PDB entry 5DLT | X-ray diffraction, 1.60 A resolution | chain A

== Chain A ==
Molecule: Ectonucleotide pyrophosphatase/phosphodiesterase family member 2
From: Rattus norvegicus
Notes: EC 3.1.4.39
Reference sequence: Q64610 (ENPP2_RAT), isoform Q64610-2; residues 36-862 here = UniProt positions 36-862
Chain sequence (827 residues; row label = number of the first residue in the row):
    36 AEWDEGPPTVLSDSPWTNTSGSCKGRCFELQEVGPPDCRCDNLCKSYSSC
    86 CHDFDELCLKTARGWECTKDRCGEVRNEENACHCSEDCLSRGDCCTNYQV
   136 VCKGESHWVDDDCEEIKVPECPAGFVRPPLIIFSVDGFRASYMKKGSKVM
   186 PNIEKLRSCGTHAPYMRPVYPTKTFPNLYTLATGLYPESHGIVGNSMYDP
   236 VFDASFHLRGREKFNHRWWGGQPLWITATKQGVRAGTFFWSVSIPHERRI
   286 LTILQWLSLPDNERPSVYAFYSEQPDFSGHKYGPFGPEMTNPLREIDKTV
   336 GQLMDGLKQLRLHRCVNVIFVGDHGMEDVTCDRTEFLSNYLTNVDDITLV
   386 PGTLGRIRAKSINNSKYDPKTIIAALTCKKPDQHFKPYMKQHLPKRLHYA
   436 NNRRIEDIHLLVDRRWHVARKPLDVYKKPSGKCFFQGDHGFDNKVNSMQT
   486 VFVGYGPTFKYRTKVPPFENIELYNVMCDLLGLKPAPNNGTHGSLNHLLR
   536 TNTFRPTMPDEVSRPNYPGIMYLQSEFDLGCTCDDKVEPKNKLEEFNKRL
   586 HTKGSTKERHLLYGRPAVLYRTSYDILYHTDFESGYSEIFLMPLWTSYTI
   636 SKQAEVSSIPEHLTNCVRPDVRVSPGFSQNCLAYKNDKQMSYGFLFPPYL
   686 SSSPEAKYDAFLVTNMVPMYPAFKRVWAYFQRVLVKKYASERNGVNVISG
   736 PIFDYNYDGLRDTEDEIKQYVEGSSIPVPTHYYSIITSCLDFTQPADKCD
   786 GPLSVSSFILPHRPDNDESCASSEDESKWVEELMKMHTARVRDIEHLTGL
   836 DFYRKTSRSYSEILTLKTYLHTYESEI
Unresolved in the structure: 36-55, 460-466, 569-570, 861-862
Differences from the reference sequence: engineered mutation Ala410 (Asn in Q64610), Ala806 (Asn in Q64610); cloning artifact (581, 591)
Modified residues: Thr209 (phosphothreonine; TPO)
Swiss-Prot annotation at these positions:
  - motif: Arg126 to Asp128 (Cell attachment site)
  - active site: Thr209 (Nucleophile)
  - binding site (Zn(2+)): Asp171, Thr209, Asp311, His315, Asp358, His359, His474
  - binding site (1-(9Z-octadecenoyl)-sn-glycero-3-phosphate): Thr209, Asn230, Asp311, His474
  - binding site (1-hexadecanoyl-sn-glycero-3-phosphate): Thr209, Asn230, Asp311, His474
  - binding site (1-tetradecanoyl-sn-glycerol 3-phosphate): Thr209, Asn230, Asp311, His474
  - glycosylation (N-linked (GlcNAc...) asparagine): Asn53, Asn398, Asn524
Cystine bridges: Cys58-Cys75, Cys62-Cys93, Cys73-Cys86, Cys79-Cys85, Cys102-Cys119, Cys107-Cys137, Cys117-Cys130, Cys123-Cys129, Cys148-Cys194, Cys156-Cys350, Cys366-Cys468, Cys413-Cys805, Cys566-Cys666, Cys568-Cys651, Cys774-Cys784
Glycans and other covalent adducts: N-acetylglucosamine (NAG) linked to Asn524
Bound ions: Zn2+ site 1: Asp171, Thr209, Asp358, His359; Zn2+ site 2: Thr209, Asp311, His315, His474; Na+ site 1: Tyr669, Asp672, Met675 (together with glycerol); Ca2+: Asp739, Asn741, Asp743, Leu745, Asp747; Na+ site 2: Asn801, Ser804, Ser807
Residues lining bound ligands: 7alpha-hydroxycholesterol (5JK): Leu78, Ser81, Tyr82, Phe210, Tyr214, Lys248, Phe249, His251, Trp254, Pro258, Trp260, Ile261, Phe274, Trp275, Ser276, Val277
From the paper describing this entry:
  - binding site for 7alpha-hydroxycholesterol: Trp254, Trp260, Phe274
  - specificity-determining residues: Trp260

== In short ==
Chain A binds 7alpha-hydroxycholesterol. Covalently linked N-acetylglucosamine: at Asn524. Asp171, Thr209,
Asp358 and His359 form the Zn2+ site 1. UniProt lists active-site residue Thr209, 7 Zn2+-binding residues, 4
residues binding 1-(9Z-octadecenoyl)-sn-glycero-3-phosphate and 4 residues binding
1-hexadecanoyl-sn-glycero-3-phosphate. The paper reports a binding site for 7alpha-hydroxycholesterol at
Trp254, Trp260 and Phe274; the specificity determinant Trp260.
Chain A is Ectonucleotide pyrophosphatase/phosphodiesterase family member 2 (Rattus norvegicus); the
structure, Crystal structure of Autotaxin (ENPP2) with 7-alpha-hydroxycholesterol, was determined by X-ray
diffraction (same publication as 5DLV and 5DLW).
